PDB entry 2O5J | X-ray diffraction, 3.00 A resolution | chains I and D of the 8 polymer chains in the assembly

# Chain I
Molecule: 14-nt DNA strand
Sequence (14 nucleotides; numbered 2 to 15; the number before each row is that of its first residue):
     2 AACGCCAGAC AGGG
Not modelled in the structure: 2

# Chain D
Molecule: DNA-directed RNA polymerase beta' chain
From: Thermus thermophilus
Notes: EC 2.7.7.6
UniProt: Q8RQE8 (RPOC_THET8); residues 1-1524 here = UniProt positions 1-1524
Amino-acid sequence (1524 residues; each row starts with the number of its first residue):
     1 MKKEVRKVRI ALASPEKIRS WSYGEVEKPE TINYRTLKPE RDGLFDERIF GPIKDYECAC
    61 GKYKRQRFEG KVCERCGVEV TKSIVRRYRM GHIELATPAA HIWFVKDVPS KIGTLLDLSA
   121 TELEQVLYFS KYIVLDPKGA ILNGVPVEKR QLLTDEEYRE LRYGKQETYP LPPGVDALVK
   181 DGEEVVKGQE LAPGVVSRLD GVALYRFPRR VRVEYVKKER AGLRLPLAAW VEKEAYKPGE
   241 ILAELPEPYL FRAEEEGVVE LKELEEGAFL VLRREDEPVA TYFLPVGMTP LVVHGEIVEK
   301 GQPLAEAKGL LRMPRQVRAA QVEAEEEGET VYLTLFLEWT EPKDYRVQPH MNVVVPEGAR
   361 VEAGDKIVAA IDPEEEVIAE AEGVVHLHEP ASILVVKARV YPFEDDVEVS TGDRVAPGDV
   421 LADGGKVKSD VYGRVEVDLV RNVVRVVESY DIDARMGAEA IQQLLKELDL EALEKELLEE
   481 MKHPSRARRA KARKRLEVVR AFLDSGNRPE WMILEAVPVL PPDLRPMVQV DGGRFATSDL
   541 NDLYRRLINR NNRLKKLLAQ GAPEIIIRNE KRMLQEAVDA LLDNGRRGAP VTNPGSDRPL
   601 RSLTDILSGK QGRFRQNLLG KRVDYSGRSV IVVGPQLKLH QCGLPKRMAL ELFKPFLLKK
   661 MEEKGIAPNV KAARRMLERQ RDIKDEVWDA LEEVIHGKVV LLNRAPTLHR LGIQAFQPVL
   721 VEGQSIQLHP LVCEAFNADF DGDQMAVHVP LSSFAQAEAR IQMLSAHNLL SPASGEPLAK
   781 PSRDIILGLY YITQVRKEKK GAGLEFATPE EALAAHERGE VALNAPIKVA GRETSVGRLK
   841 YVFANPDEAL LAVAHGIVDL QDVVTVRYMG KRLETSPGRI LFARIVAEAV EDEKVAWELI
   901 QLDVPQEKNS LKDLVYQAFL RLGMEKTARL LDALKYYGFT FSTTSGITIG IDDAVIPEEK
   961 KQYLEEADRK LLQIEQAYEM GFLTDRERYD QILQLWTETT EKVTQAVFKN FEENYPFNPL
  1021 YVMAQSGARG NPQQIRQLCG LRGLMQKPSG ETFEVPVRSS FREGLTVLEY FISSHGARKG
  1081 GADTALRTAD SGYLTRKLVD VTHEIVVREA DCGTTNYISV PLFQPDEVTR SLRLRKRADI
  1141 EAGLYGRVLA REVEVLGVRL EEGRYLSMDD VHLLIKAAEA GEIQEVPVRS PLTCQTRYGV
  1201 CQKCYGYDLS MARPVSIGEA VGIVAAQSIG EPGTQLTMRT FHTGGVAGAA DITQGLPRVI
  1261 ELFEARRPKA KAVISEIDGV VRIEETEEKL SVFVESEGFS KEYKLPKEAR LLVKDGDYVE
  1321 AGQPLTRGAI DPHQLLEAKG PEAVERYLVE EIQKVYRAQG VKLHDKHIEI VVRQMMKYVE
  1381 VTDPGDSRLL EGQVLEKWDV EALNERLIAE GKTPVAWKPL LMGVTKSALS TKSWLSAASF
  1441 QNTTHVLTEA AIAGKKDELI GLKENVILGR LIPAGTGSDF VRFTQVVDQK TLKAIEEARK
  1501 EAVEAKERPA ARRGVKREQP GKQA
Not modelled in the structure: 1, 208-390, 1272-1328, 1506-1524
Bound ions: Zn2+ site 1: Cys58, Cys60, Cys73, Cys76; Mg2+ site 1: Asp739, Asp741, Asp743 (together with AMP-CPP) (shared with 1 residue of chain H); Mg2+ site 2: Asp739 (together with AMP-CPP); Zn2+ site 2: Cys1112, Cys1194, Cys1201, Cys1204
Small-molecule neighbours: AMP-CPP (APC; diphosphomethylphosphonic acid adenosyl ester): Arg704, Pro706, Asn737, Asp739, Asp741, Asp743, Arg783, Arg1029, Thr1088, Met1238, Arg1239, His1242
From the paper describing this entry:
  - conformationally variable residues (helix shift, order/disorder transition): Ala1077 to Thr1095, Leu1236 to Gln1254

# Interface between chain I and chain D
Pairs across the interface (8):
  DC6(I) with Arg1266(D), salt bridge to the phosphate
  DC7(I) with Glu1264(D), phosphate contact; Ala1265(D), phosphate contact; Arg1266(D), salt bridge to the phosphate
  DA8(I) with Lys1426(D), salt bridge to the phosphate
  DG9(I) with Lys494(D), salt bridge to the phosphate
  DA10(I) with Val108(D), phosphate contact; Lys494(D), salt bridge to the phosphate
Other interface residues (no listed pair), chain I (6 interface residues in all): DC11
Other interface residues (no listed pair), chain D (7 interface residues in all): Thr121

# Summary
Chain I and chain D form an interface of 6 and 7 residues respectively; the contacts include 5 salt bridges.
Polar pairs include DC6(I)-Arg1266(D), DC7(I)-Arg1266(D) and DA8(I)-Lys1426(D). Bound to chain D: AMP-CPP. The
Mg2+ site 1 is built by Asp739(D), Asp741(D) and Asp743(D). From the paper: conformational variability at
Ala1077(D) and Leu1236(D).
Here chain I is a 14-nt DNA strand and chain D is DNA-directed RNA polymerase beta' chain (Thermus
thermophilus). Entry 2O5J (Crystal structure of the T. thermophilus RNAP polymerase elongation complex with
the NTP substrate analog) was determined by X-ray diffraction (same publication as 2PPB).
